9JVZ - chains H and K of the 14 polymer chains in the assembly; structure by electron microscopy, 2.56 A resolution.

Chain H:
Protein: ATP-dependent Clp protease proteolytic subunit 1
Source organism: Mycobacterium tuberculosis H37Rv
Notes: EC 3.4.21.92
UniProt: P9WPC5 (CLPP1_MYCTU); residues 15-192 here = UniProt positions 15-192
Amino-acid sequence (178 residues; numbered 15 to 192; the number before each row is that of its first residue):
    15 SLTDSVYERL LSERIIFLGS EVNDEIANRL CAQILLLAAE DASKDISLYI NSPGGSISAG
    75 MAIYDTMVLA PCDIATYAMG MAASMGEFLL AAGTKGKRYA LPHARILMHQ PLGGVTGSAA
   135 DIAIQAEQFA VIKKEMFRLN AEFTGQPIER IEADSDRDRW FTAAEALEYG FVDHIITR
Residues lining bound ligands: bortezomib (BO2; N-[(1R)-1-(dihydroxyboryl)-3-methylbutyl]-N-(pyrazin-2-ylcarbonyl)-L-phenylalaninamide): Glu35, Gly68, Gly69, Ser70, Ile71, Ser98, Met99, Glu101, Phe102, His123, Gln124, Pro125, Leu126, Gly127, Phe143, Ile146, Met150
UniProt features mapped onto this chain:
  - active site: Ser98 (Nucleophile), His123

Chain K:
Protein: ATP-dependent Clp protease proteolytic subunit 2
Source organism: Mycobacterium tuberculosis H37Rv
Notes: EC 3.4.21.92
UniProt: P9WPC3 (CLPP2_MYCTU); numbering as in UniProt (aligned over 16-210)
Amino-acid sequence (195 residues; numbered 16 to 210; the number before each row is that of its first residue):
    16 LPSFIEHSSF GVKESNPYNK LFEERIIFLG VQVDDASAND IMAQLLVLES LDPDRDITMY
    76 INSPGGGFTS LMAIYDTMQY VRADIQTVCL GQAASAAAVL LAAGTPGKRM ALPNARVLIH
   136 QPSLSGVIQG QFSDLEIQAA EIERMRTLME TTLARHTGKD AGVIRKDTDR DKILTAEEAK
   196 DYGIIDTVLE YRKLS
Unresolved in the structure: 16-30
Residues lining bound ligands: bortezomib (BO2; N-[(1R)-1-(dihydroxyboryl)-3-methylbutyl]-N-(pyrazin-2-ylcarbonyl)-L-phenylalaninamide): Gln47, Gly80, Gly81, Gly82, Phe83, Thr84, Leu86, Ser110, Ala111, His135, Gln136, Pro137, Ser138, Leu139, Ser140, Gln153, Ile157, Met160, Met164
UniProt features mapped onto this chain:
  - active site: Ser110 (Nucleophile), His135

Chain H / chain K interface:
Residue-residue contacts - 46 pairs, chain H then chain K:
  Gln124(H) with Gln146(K); Phe147(K), hydrogen bond (side chain-backbone); Ser148(K), hydrogen bond (side chain-backbone)
  Pro125(H) with Gln146(K); Phe147(K), hydrogen bond (backbone-backbone)
  Leu126(H) with Gly145(K); Gln146(K); Phe147(K)
  Gly127(H) with Ile143(K); Gln144(K); Gly145(K), hydrogen bond (backbone-backbone); Phe147(K); Leu150(K)
  Gly128(H) with Ile143(K); Gln144(K); Leu150(K)
  Val129(H) with Leu139(K), hydrophobic; Gly141(K); Val142(K); Ile143(K), hydrogen bond (backbone-backbone); Leu150(K), hydrophobic
  Thr130(H) with Gly141(K), hydrogen bond (side chain-backbone)
  Gly131(H) with Ser138(K); Leu139(K)
  Ser132(H) with Gln136(K), hydrogen bond; Pro137(K); Ser138(K)
  Ala133(H) with Gln136(K); Pro137(K), hydrogen bond (backbone-backbone); Arg161(K)
  Ala134(H) with Gln136(K), hydrogen bond (backbone-side chain); Arg161(K); Asp184(K)
  Ile136(H) with Leu139(K), hydrophobic; Ala154(K), hydrophobic; Ile157(K), hydrophobic
  Ala137(H) with Glu158(K)
  Ala140(H) with Ala154(K), hydrophobic
  Phe143(H) with Phe147(K); Leu150(K), hydrophobic
  Ile146(H) with Phe147(K), hydrophobic
  Lys147(H) with Phe147(K); Ser148(K), hydrogen bond
  Asp170(H) with Gln146(K), hydrogen bond (backbone-side chain); Ser148(K)
  Arg171(H) with Gln146(K), hydrogen bond
Also at the interface, not in a pair above, chain H (21 interface residues in all): Ile71, Asp172
Also at the interface, not in a pair above, chain K (19 interface residues in all): Gln153

In short:
Chain H and chain K form an interface of 21 and 19 residues respectively; the contacts include 12 hydrogen
bonds. Polar contacts include Gln124(H)-Phe147(K), Gln124(H)-Ser148(K) and Thr130(H)-Gly141(K). Ligands of
chain H: bortezomib. Bound to chain K: bortezomib.
Chain H is ATP-dependent Clp protease proteolytic subunit 1 and chain K is ATP-dependent Clp protease
proteolytic subunit 2, both from Mycobacterium tuberculosis H37Rv; the structure, CryoEM structure of M.
tuberculosis ClpP1P2 bound to bortezomib, was determined by electron microscopy.
